7D06 - chains D and H of the 12 polymer chains in the assembly; structure by electron microscopy, 3.10 A resolution.

== Chain D ==
Name: Intermembrane phospholipid transport system permease protein MlaE
From: Acinetobacter baumannii
UniProtKB: V5V9F4 (V5V9F4_ACIBA); residue numbers follow UniProt; this construct covers 1-258
Sequence (258 residues; numbered 1 to 258; the number before each row is that of its first residue):
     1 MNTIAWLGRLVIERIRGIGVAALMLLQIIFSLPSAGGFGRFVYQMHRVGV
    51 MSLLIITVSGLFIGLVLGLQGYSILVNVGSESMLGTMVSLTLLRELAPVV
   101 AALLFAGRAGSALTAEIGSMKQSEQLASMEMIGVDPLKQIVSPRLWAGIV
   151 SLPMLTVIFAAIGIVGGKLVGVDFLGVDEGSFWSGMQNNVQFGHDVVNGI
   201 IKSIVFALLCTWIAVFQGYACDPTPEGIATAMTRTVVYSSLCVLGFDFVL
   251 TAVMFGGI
Not modelled in the structure: 257-258

== Chain H ==
Name: MCE family protein
From: Acinetobacter baumannii
UniProtKB: V5V921 (V5V921_ACIBA); numbering as in UniProt (aligned over 1-226)
Sequence (226 residues; row label = number of the first residue in the row):
     1 MKSRTSELAVGIFVIIFGIALFFLAMKVSGLVGTNLSDGYTMKAQFDNVN
    51 GLKPRAKVTMSGVTIGRVDSITLDPVTRLATVTFDLDGKLTSFNAEQLKE
   101 VQKNALDELRYSSDYTQATPAQQKTMEQQLISNMNSITSIDEDAYIMVAT
   151 NGLLGEKYLKIVPGGGLNYLKRGDTISNTQGTMDLEDLISKFITGGGAGK
   201 VAAGSSSAEEKAPASTDSSAQPSFVE
Not modelled in the structure: 1-2, 194-226

== Chain D / chain H interface ==
Residue-residue contacts (13):
  Tyr-72(D) / Lys-53(H)  hydrogen bond
  Val-76(D) / Leu-154(H)
  Val-76(D) / Gly-155(H)
  Val-76(D) / Glu-156(H)
  Asn-77(D) / Leu-154(H)
  Asn-77(D) / Glu-156(H)
  Val-78(D) / Leu-154(H)
  Gly-79(D) / Leu-154(H)  hydrogen bond (backbone-backbone)
  Glu-81(D) / Lys-53(H)  salt bridge
  Phe-174(D) / Arg-55(H)  hydrogen bond (backbone-side chain)
  Leu-175(D) / Lys-53(H)
  Leu-175(D) / Arg-55(H)
  Gly-176(D) / Lys-53(H)
Interface residues without a listed pair, chain D (10 interface residues in all): Val-177

== Summary ==
10 residues of chain D and 5 residues of chain H are in contact, with 3 hydrogen bonds and 1 salt bridge.
Polar contacts include Glu-81(D)/Lys-53(H), Tyr-72(D)/Lys-53(H) and Phe-174(D)/Arg-55(H).
Chain D is Intermembrane phospholipid transport system permease protein MlaE and chain H is MCE family
protein, both from Acinetobacter baumannii; the structure, Cryo EM structure of the nucleotide free
Acinetobacter MlaFEDB complex, was determined by electron microscopy, deposited together with 7D08, 7D09 and
7D0A.
